7PY0 - chains R and D of the 9 polymer chains in the assembly; structure by electron microscopy, 4.50 A resolution (low resolution: residue-level contacts below are approximate; hydrogen-bond / salt-bridge calls are withheld).

[Chain R]
Molecule: 14-nt RNA strand
Sequence (14 nucleotides; numbered 1 to 14; the number before each row is that of its first residue):
     1 GAGUCCGCGG CGCG
Unresolved in the structure: 1-3
Metal / ion sites: Mg2+: G14 (shared with Asp462(D), Asp464(D) of chain D)

[Chain D]
Protein: DNA-directed RNA polymerase subunit beta'
From: Escherichia coli
Notes: EC 2.7.7.6
Reference sequence: P0A8T8 (RPOC_ECO57); residues 1-1407 here = UniProt positions 1-1407
Chain sequence (1407 residues; row label = number of the first residue in the row):
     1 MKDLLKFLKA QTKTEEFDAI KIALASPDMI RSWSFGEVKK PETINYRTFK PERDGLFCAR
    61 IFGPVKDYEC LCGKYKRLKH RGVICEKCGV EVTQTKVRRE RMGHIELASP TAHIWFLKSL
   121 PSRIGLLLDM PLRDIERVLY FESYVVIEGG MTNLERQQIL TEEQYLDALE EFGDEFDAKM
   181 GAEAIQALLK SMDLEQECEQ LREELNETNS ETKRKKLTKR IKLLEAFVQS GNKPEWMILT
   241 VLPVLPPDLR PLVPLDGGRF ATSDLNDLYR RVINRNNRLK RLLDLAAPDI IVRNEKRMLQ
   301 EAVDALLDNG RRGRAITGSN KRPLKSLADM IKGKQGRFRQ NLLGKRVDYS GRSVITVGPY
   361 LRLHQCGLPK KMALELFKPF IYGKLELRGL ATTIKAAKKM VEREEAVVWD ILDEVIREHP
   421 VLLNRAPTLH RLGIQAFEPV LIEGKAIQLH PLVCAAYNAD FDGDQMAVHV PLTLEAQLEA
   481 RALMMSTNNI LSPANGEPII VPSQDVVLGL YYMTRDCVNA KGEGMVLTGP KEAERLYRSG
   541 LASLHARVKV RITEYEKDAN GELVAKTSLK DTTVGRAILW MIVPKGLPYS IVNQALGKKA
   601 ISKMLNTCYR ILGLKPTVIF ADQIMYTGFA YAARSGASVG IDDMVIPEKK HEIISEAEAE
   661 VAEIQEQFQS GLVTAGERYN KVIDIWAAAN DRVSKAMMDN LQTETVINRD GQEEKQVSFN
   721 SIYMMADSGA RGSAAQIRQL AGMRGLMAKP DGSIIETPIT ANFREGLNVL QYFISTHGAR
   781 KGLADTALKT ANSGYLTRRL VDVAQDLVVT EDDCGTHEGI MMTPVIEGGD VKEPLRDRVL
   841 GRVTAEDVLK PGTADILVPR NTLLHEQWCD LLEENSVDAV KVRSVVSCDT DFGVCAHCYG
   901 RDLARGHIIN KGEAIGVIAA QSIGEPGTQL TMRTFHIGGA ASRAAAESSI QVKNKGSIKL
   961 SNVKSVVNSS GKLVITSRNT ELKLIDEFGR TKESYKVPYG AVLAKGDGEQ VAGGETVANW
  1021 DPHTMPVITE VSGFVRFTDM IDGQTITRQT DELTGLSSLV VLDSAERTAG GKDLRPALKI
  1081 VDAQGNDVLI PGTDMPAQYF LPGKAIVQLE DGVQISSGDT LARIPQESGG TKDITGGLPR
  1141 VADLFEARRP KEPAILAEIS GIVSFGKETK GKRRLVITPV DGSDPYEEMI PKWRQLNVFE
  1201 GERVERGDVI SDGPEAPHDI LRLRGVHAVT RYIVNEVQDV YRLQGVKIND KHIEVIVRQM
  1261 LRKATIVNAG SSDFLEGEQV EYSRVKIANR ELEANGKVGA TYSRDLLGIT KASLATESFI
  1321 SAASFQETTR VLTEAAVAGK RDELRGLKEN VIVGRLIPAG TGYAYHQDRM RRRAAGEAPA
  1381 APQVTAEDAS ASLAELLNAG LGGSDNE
Unresolved in the structure: 1-15, 934-947, 1127-1135, 1374-1407
Metal / ion sites: Zn2+ site 1: Cys70, Cys72; Mg2+: Asp462, Asp464 (shared with G14(R) of chain R); Zn2+ site 2: Cys814, Cys888, Cys895, Cys898
Swiss-Prot annotation at these positions:
  - binding site (Zn(2+)): Cys70, Cys72, Cys85, Cys88, Cys814, Cys888, Cys895, Cys898
  - binding site (Mg(2+)): Asp460, Asp462, Asp464
  - modified residue: Lys972 (N6-acetyllysine)

[How chain R and chain D interact]
Residue-residue contacts (9):
  U4(R) - Leu255(D)
  U4(R) - Asp256(D)
  C5(R) - Val253(D)
  C5(R) - Ala261(D)
  G7(R) - Lys325(D)
  C8(R) - Arg322(D)
  G9(R) - Arg322(D)
  G14(R) - Asp462(D)
  G14(R) - Asp464(D)
Also at the interface, not in a pair above, chain R (7 interface residues in all): C6
Also at the interface, not in a pair above, chain D (10 interface residues in all): Gln335, Arg425

[Overview]
7 residues of chain R face 10 of chain D across their interface. Asp462(D), Asp464(D) and G14(R) form the Mg2+
site. Cys70(D) and Cys72(D) coordinate Zn2+ site 1. Curated annotation (UniProt) lists 8 Zn2+-binding residues
and 3 Mg2+-binding residues on chain D.
Chain R is a 14-nt RNA strand and chain D is DNA-directed RNA polymerase subunit beta' (Escherichia coli); the
structure, CryoEM structure of E.coli RNA polymerase elongation complex bound to NusG (NusG-EC in
more-swiveled conformation), was determined by electron microscopy (same publication as 7PY1, 7PY3, 7PY5,
7PY6, 7PY7, 7PY8 and 4 further entries).
